PDB entry 5XV5 | X-ray diffraction, 2.50 A resolution | chains A and B

== Chain A (and B) ==
Name: Conserved protein
Source organism: Methanosarcina mazei (strain ATCC BAA-159 / DSM 3647 / Goe1 / Go1 / JCM 11833 / OCM 88)
Notes: chain B of this document is another copy of the same molecule, construct and numbering; everything in this record applies to it too
UniProt: Q8PYN5 (Q8PYN5_METMA); residue numbers follow UniProt; this construct covers 1-228
Chain sequence (240 residues; numbered -11 to 228; the number before each row is that of its first residue; numbers below 1 keep their minus sign (Met-11 is residue -11)):
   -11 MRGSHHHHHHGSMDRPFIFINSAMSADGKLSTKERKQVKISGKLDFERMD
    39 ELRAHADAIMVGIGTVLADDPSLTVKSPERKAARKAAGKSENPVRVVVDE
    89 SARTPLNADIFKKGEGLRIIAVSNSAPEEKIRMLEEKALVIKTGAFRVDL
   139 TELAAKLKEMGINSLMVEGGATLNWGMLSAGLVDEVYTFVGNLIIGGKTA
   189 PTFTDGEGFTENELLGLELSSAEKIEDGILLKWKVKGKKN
Unresolved in the structure: -11 to -4 (chain B: -11 to 0, 225-228)
Differences from the reference sequence: expression tag (-11 to 0); engineered mutation Glu88 (Ser in Q8PYN5)

== How chain A and chain B interact ==
Pairs across the interface (81):
  Met12(A) with Ala14(B)
  Ala14(A) with Met12(B); Leu205(B), hydrophobic; Trp221(B)
  Asp15(A) with Phe191(B); Thr192(B)
  Lys17(A) with Thr190(B), hydrogen bond; Thr192(B), hydrogen bond (side chain-backbone)
  Thr20(A) with Phe197(B); Glu199(B)
  Lys21(A) with Glu195(B), salt bridge; Gly196(B), hydrogen bond (side chain-backbone); Thr198(B)
  Glu22(A) with Thr198(B)
  Arg23(A) with Lys186(B)
  Lys24(A) with Glu199(B), salt bridge
  Val26(A) with Glu199(B); Leu202(B), hydrophobic
  Val178(A) with Trp221(B)
  Gly179(A) with Trp221(B)
  Asn180(A) with Gly204(B); Leu205(B), hydrogen bond (side chain-backbone); Trp221(B)
  Leu181(A) with Leu202(B), hydrophobic; Leu203(B); Leu205(B)
  Ile182(A) with Phe197(B); Leu202(B); Leu203(B), hydrogen bond (backbone-backbone)
  Ile183(A) with Gly196(B); Phe197(B), hydrogen bond (backbone-backbone); Leu202(B), hydrophobic
  Gly184(A) with Thr192(B); Gly196(B)
  Gly185(A) with Thr192(B), hydrogen bond (backbone-backbone); Asp193(B), hydrogen bond (backbone-backbone); Gly194(B); Glu195(B); Gly196(B)
  Lys186(A) with Lys186(B); Asp193(B); Gly194(B), hydrogen bond (backbone-backbone)
  Thr190(A) with Lys17(B), hydrogen bond; Thr190(B)
  Phe191(A) with Asp15(B)
  Thr192(A) with Asp15(B); Lys17(B), hydrogen bond (backbone-side chain); Gly184(B); Gly185(B), hydrogen bond (backbone-backbone)
  Asp193(A) with Gly185(B), hydrogen bond (backbone-backbone); Lys186(B)
  Gly194(A) with Gly185(B); Lys186(B), hydrogen bond (backbone-backbone)
  Glu195(A) with Lys21(B), salt bridge; Gly185(B)
  Gly196(A) with Lys21(B), hydrogen bond (backbone-side chain); Ile183(B); Gly184(B); Gly185(B)
  Phe197(A) with Thr20(B); Ile182(B); Ile183(B), hydrogen bond (backbone-backbone)
  Thr198(A) with Lys21(B); Glu22(B)
  Glu199(A) with Thr20(B); Lys24(B), salt bridge
  Leu202(A) with Val26(B), hydrophobic
  Leu203(A) with Leu181(B); Ile182(B), hydrogen bond (backbone-backbone)
  Gly204(A) with Asn180(B)
  Leu205(A) with Ala14(B), hydrophobic; Asn180(B), hydrogen bond (backbone-side chain); Leu181(B); Ile182(B), hydrophobic
  Ala210(A) with Ile217(B), hydrophobic
  Ile217(A) with Ala210(B), hydrophobic
  Trp221(A) with Ala14(B); Val178(B), hydrophobic; Gly179(B); Asn180(B)
  Lys227(A) with Asn180(B)
Also at the interface, not in a pair above, chain A (45 interface residues in all): Gly16, Leu166, Leu207, Ser209, Lys212, Asp215, Gly216, Leu219
Also at the interface, not in a pair above, chain B (44 interface residues in all): Gly16, Leu166, Thr187, Leu207, Ser209, Lys212, Asp215, Gly216, Leu219

== In short ==
45 residues of chain A face 44 of chain B across their interface, with 18 hydrogen bonds and 4 salt bridges.
Among the polar pairs are Lys21(A)-Glu195(B), Lys24(A)-Glu199(B) and Lys17(A)-Thr190(B).
Chain A and chain B are both Conserved protein (Methanosarcina mazei (strain ATCC BAA-159 / DSM 3647 / Goe1 /
Go1 / JCM 11833 / OCM 88)); the structure, Crystal structure of Rib7 mutant S88E from Methanosarcina mazei,
was determined by X-ray diffraction (same publication as 5XUX and 5XV0).
